Entry 5KJ7 (X-ray diffraction, 3.50 A resolution); this record covers chains C and D of the 5 polymer chains in the assembly.

== Chain C ==
Name: Synaptosomal-associated protein 25
Source organism: Rattus norvegicus
UniProt: P60881 (SNP25_RAT), isoform P60881-2; residue numbers follow UniProt; this construct covers 9-83
Sequence (75 residues; numbered 9 to 83; the number before each row is that of its first residue):
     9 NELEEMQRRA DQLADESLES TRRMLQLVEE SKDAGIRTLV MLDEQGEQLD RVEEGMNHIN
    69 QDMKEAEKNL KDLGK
Unresolved in the structure: 83
Bound ions: Ca2+ near E61 (its only coordinating residue here)

== Chain D ==
Name: Synaptosomal-associated protein 25
Source organism: Rattus norvegicus
UniProt: P60881 (SNP25_RAT), isoform P60881-2; residues 141-204 here = UniProt positions 141-204
Sequence (64 residues; each row starts with the number of its first residue):
   141 ARENEMDENL EQVSGIIGNL RHMALDMGNE IDTQNRQIDR IMEKADSNKT RIDEANQRAT
   201 KMLG
Curated features (UniProtKB/Swiss-Prot):
  - site ((Microbial infection) Cleavage): R180, I181, Q197, R198
  - modified residue (Phosphoserine): S154, S187

== How chain C and chain D interact ==
Pairs across the interface - 50 pairs, chain C then chain D:
  D19(C) - R142(D)  salt bridge
  A22(C) - M146(D)
  D23(C) - R142(D)  salt bridge
  S25(C) - M146(D)
  L26(C) - R142(D)
  L26(C) - E145(D)
  L26(C) - M146(D)
  T29(C) - N149(D)  hydrogen bond
  T29(C) - L150(D)
  R30(C) - E145(D)  salt bridge
  R30(C) - N149(D)
  M32(C) - V153(D)  hydrophobic
  L33(C) - Q152(D)
  L33(C) - V153(D)
  V36(C) - I156(D)  hydrophobic
  E37(C) - I156(D)
  S39(C) - L160(D)
  K40(C) - N159(D)
  K40(C) - L160(D)
  K40(C) - M163(D)
  I44(C) - M163(D)  hydrophobic
  L47(C) - M167(D)  hydrophobic
  L50(C) - M167(D)  hydrophobic
  L50(C) - I171(D)  hydrophobic
  L50(C) - Q174(D)  hydrogen bond (backbone-side chain)
  G54(C) - Q174(D)
  G54(C) - Q177(D)
  L57(C) - Q177(D)  hydrogen bond (backbone-side chain)
  L57(C) - I178(D)  hydrophobic
  L57(C) - I181(D)
  D58(C) - Q177(D)
  E61(C) - Q177(D)
  E61(C) - R180(D)  salt bridge
  E61(C) - I181(D)
  E61(C) - K184(D)  salt bridge
  M64(C) - K184(D)
  M64(C) - A185(D)  hydrophobic
  M64(C) - N188(D)  hydrogen bond (backbone-side chain)
  N65(C) - K184(D)  hydrogen bond
  I67(C) - N188(D)
  N68(C) - S187(D)
  N68(C) - N188(D)  hydrogen bond
  N68(C) - R191(D)  hydrogen bond
  M71(C) - R191(D)
  M71(C) - I192(D)  hydrophobic
  M71(C) - A195(D)  hydrophobic
  E75(C) - R191(D)  salt bridge
  L78(C) - A195(D)  hydrophobic
  L78(C) - M202(D)  hydrophobic
  L81(C) - M202(D)  hydrophobic
Also at the interface, not in a pair above, chain C (32 interface residues in all): G43, T46, V60, G82
Also at the interface, not in a pair above, chain D (29 interface residues in all): I157, E170, R198

== Summary ==
Chain C and chain D form an interface of 32 and 29 residues respectively; the contacts include 7 hydrogen
bonds and 6 salt bridges. Among the polar pairs are D19(C)-R142(D), D23(C)-R142(D) and R30(C)-E145(D).
Chain C is Synaptosomal-associated protein 25 and chain D is Synaptosomal-associated protein 25, both from
Rattus norvegicus; the structure, Structure of the Ca2+-bound synaptotagmin-1 SNARE complex (long unit cell
form) - from XFEL diffraction, was determined by X-ray diffraction, deposited together with 5KJ8.
